PDB entry 1M6V | X-ray diffraction, 2.10 A resolution | chains A and G of the 8 polymer chains in the assembly

== Chain A (and G) ==
Protein: carbamoyl phosphate synthetase large chain
Source organism: Escherichia coli
Notes: EC 6.3.5.5; chain G of this document is another copy of the same molecule, construct and numbering; everything in this record applies to it too
UniProt: P00968 (CARB_ECOLI); residues 1-1073 here correspond to UniProt positions 0-1072 (UniProt number = residue number - 1)
Chain sequence (1073 residues; numbered 1 to 1073; the number before each row is that of its first residue):
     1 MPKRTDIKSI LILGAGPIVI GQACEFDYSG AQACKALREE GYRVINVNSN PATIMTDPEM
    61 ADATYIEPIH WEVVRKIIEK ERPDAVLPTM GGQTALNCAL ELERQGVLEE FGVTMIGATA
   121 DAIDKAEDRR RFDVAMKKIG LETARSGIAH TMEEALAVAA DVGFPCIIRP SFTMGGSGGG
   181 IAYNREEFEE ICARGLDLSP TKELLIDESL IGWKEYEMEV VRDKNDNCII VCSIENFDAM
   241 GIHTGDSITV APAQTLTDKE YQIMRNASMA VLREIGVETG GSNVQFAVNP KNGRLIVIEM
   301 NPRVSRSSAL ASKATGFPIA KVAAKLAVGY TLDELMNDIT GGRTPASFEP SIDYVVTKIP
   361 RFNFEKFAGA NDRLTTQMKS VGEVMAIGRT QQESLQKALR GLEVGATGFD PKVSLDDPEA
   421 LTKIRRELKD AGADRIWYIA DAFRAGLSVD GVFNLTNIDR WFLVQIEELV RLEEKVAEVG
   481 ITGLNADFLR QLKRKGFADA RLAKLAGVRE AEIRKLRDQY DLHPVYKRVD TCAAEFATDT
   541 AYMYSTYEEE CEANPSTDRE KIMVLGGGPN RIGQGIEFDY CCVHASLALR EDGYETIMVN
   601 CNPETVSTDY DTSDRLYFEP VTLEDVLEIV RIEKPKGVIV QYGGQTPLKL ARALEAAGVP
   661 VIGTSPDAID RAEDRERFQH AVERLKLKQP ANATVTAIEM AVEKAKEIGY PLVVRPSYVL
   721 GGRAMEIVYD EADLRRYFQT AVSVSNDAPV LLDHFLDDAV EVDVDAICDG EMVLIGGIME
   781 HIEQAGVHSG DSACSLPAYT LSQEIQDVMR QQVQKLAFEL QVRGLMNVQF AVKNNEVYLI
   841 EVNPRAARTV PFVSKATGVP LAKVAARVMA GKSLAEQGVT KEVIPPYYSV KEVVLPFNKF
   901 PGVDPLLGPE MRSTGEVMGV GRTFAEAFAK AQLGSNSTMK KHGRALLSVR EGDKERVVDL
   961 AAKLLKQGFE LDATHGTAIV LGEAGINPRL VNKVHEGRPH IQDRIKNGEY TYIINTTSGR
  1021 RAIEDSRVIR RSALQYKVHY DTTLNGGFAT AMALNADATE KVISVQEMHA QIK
Disordered / not traced: 718-723, 742-749
Curated features (UniProtKB/Swiss-Prot):
  - binding site (ATP): Arg130, Gly176
Ion coordination: K+ site 1: Asp84, Gly112, Thr114; K+ site 2: Ala126, Glu127, Glu299, Met300, Asn301; K+ site 3: Glu215, Asn236, Asp238, Ala239, Ile242, Ser247; Mn2+ site 1: Gln285, Glu299 (together with ADP, phosphate ion); Mn2+ site 2: Glu299, Asn301 (together with ADP, phosphate ion); K+ site 4: Glu761, Glu783, Gln784, Val787, Ser792; Mn2+ site 3: Gln829, Glu841 (together with ADP); K+ site 5: Glu841, Asn843 (together with ADP)
Ligand contacts:
  - ADP (adenosine-5'-diphosphate), molecule 1: Arg129, Ala144, Ile167, Arg169, Thr173, Met174, Gly175, Gly176, Asp207, Glu208, Ser209, Leu210, Ile211, Glu215, Ala239, Met240, Gly241, Ile242, His243, Thr244, Gln285, Ile298, Glu299, Asn301, Thr376
  - ADP, molecule 2: Pro690, Val713, Arg715, Met725, Asp753, His754, Phe755, Leu756, Glu761, Ala785, Gly786, Val787, His788, Ser789, Gln829, Ile840, Glu841, Pro909
  - tetraethylammonium ion (NET): Val19, Gln22, Gln93, Thr94, Asn97, Asn936
  - L-ornithine (ORN): Glu783, Asp791, Ser792, Ala793, Glu892, Val893, Leu895, Leu907, His1039, Tyr1040, Asp1041, Thr1042, Thr1043

== Chain A / chain G interface ==
Pairs across the interface - 25 pairs, chain A then chain G:
  His975(A) with His975(G), hydrogen bond; Leu990(G); Asn992(G), hydrogen bond; Glu996(G), salt bridge
  Ala978(A) with Leu990(G), hydrophobic
  Ile979(A) with Leu990(G); Val991(G); Asn992(G)
  Gly982(A) with Arg989(G)
  Glu983(A) with Pro999(G); Arg1004(G), salt bridge
  Asn987(A) with Asn987(G); Pro988(G); Arg989(G)
  Pro988(A) with Asn987(G)
  Arg989(A) with Gly982(G); Asn987(G), hydrogen bond (backbone-side chain)
  Leu990(A) with His975(G); Ile979(G), hydrophobic
  Val991(A) with Ile979(G)
  Asn992(A) with His975(G), hydrogen bond; Ile979(G)
  Glu996(A) with His975(G)
  Pro999(A) with Glu983(G)
  Arg1004(A) with Glu983(G)
Interface residues without a listed pair, chain G (14 interface residues in all): Ala978

== Overview ==
Chain A and chain G each contribute 14 residues to their interface, with 4 hydrogen bonds and 2 salt bridges.
Among the polar pairs are His975(A)-Glu996(G), Glu983(A)-Arg1004(G) and His975(A)-His975(G). Bound to chain A:
ADP, L-ornithine and tetraethylammonium ion.
Both chains are carbamoyl phosphate synthetase large chain (Escherichia coli). Entry 1M6V (Crystal Structure
of the G359F (small subunit) Point Mutant of Carbamoyl Phosphate Synthetase) was determined by X-ray
diffraction.
